Entry 6PSQ (electron microscopy, 3.40 A resolution); this record covers chains L and P of the 10 polymer chains in the assembly.

# Chain L
Protein: RNA polymerase sigma factor RpoD
Source organism: Escherichia coli
Reference sequence: Q0P6L9 (Q0P6L9_ECOLX); numbering as in UniProt (aligned over 1-613)
Sequence (616 residues; row label = number of the first residue in the row; numbers below 1 keep their minus sign (Ser-2 is residue -2)):
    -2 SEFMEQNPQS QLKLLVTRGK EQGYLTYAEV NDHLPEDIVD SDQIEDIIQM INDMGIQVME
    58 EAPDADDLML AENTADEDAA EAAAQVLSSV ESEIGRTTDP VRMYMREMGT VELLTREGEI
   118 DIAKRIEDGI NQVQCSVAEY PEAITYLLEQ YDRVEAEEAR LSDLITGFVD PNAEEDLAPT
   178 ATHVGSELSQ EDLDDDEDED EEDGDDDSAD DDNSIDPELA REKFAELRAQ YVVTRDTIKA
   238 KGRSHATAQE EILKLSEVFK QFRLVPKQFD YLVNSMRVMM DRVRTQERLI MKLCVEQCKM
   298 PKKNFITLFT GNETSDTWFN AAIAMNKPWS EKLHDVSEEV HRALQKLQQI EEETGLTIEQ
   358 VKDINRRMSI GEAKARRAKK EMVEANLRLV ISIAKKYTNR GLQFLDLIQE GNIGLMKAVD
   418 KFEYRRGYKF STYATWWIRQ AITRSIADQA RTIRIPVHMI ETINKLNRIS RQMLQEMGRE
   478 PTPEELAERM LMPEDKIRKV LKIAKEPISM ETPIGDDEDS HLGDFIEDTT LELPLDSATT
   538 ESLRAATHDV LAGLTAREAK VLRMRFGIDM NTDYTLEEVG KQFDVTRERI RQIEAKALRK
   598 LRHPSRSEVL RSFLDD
Unresolved in the structure: -2 to 6, 67-69, 167-212, 236-242
Construct notes: expression tag (-2 to 0)
Ligand contacts: chapso (1N7): Ile505, Ile511, Leu519
What the authors report for this chain:
  - binding site for the 85-nt DNA strand: Arg451

# Chain P
Molecule: 85-nt DNA strand
Sequence (85 nucleotides; numbered 1 to 85; the number before each row is that of its first residue):
     1 GCGTTCTATA TGGACAATTC AAAGGCCGAG GAATATGCCC TTTTAGCCTT CTTTTGTCAA
    61 TGGATTTGTG CAAATAAGCG CCGCC
Unresolved in the structure: 1-20, 71-85

# Interface between chain L and chain P
Contacting residue pairs - 15 pairs, chain L then chain P:
  Tyr394(L) - DT36(P)  phosphate contact
  Thr429(L) - DT34(P)  hydrogen bond to the phosphate
  Thr432(L) - DA35(P)  phosphate contact
  Arg436(L) - DA35(P)  salt bridge to the phosphate
  Arg436(L) - DT36(P)  salt bridge to the phosphate
  Lys462(L) - DC38(P)  salt bridge to the phosphate
  Arg465(L) - DG37(P)  hydrogen bond to the phosphate
  Arg465(L) - DC38(P)  salt bridge to the phosphate
  Arg562(L) - DG56(P)  salt bridge to the phosphate
  Thr572(L) - DT55(P)  phosphate contact
  Leu573(L) - DG56(P)  hydrogen bond to the phosphate
  Arg584(L) - DG56(P)  hydrogen bond to the base
  Glu585(L) - DC58(P)  hydrogen bond to the base
  Arg588(L) - DT57(P)  sugar contact
  Arg588(L) - DC58(P)  salt bridge to the phosphate
Other interface residues (no listed pair), chain L (13 interface residues in all): Trp433
Other interface residues (no listed pair), chain P (10 interface residues in all): DA59

# Summary
Chain L and chain P form an interface of 13 and 10 residues respectively; the contacts include 5 hydrogen
bonds and 6 salt bridges. Among the polar pairs are Arg584(L)-DG56(P), Glu585(L)-DC58(P) and
Thr429(L)-DT34(P). Ligands of chain L: chapso. The paper reports a binding site for the 85-nt DNA strand at
Arg451(L).
Here chain L is RNA polymerase sigma factor RpoD (Escherichia coli) and chain P is an 85-nt DNA strand. Entry
6PSQ (Escherichia coli RNA polymerase closed complex (TRPc) with TraR and rpsT P2 promoter) was determined by
electron microscopy together with 6PSR, 6PSS, 6PST, 6PSU, 6PSV and 6PSW from the same study.
